9ITO - chains P and Q of the 16 polymer chains in the assembly; structure by electron microscopy, 3.30 A resolution.

# Chain P (and Q)
Protein: ATP synthase subunit c
Source organism: Chloroflexus aurantiacus J-10-fl
Notes: chain Q of this document is another copy of the same molecule, construct and numbering; everything in this record applies to it too
Reference sequence: A9WGS9 (ATPL_CHLAA); numbering as in UniProt (aligned over 1-76)
Sequence (76 residues; each row starts with the number of its first residue):
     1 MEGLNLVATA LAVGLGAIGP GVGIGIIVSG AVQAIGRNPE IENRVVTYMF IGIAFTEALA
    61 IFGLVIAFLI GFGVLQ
Not modelled in the structure: 73-76
UniProt features mapped onto this chain:
  - site: Glu-57 (Reversibly protonated during proton transport)

# Chain P / chain Q interface
Pairs across the interface (66):
  Met-1(P) / Met-1(Q)
  Met-1(P) / Glu-2(Q)
  Leu-4(P) / Gly-3(Q)
  Leu-4(P) / Leu-4(Q)  hydrophobic
  Leu-4(P) / Val-7(Q)  hydrophobic
  Asn-5(P) / Leu-6(Q)
  Ala-8(P) / Leu-6(Q)
  Ala-8(P) / Val-7(Q)
  Ala-8(P) / Ala-10(Q)
  Ala-12(P) / Ala-10(Q)
  Leu-15(P) / Leu-11(Q)  hydrophobic
  Leu-15(P) / Gly-14(Q)
  Leu-15(P) / Leu-15(Q)  hydrophobic
  Gly-16(P) / Gly-14(Q)  hydrogen bond (backbone-backbone)
  Gly-16(P) / Ala-17(Q)
  Gly-16(P) / Ile-18(Q)
  Ile-18(P) / Ile-18(Q)  hydrophobic
  Gly-19(P) / Ile-18(Q)
  Gly-19(P) / Gly-21(Q)
  Gly-19(P) / Val-22(Q)  hydrogen bond (backbone-backbone)
  Pro-20(P) / Ala-17(Q)
  Pro-20(P) / Gly-21(Q)
  Gly-23(P) / Gly-21(Q)
  Gly-23(P) / Gly-25(Q)
  Ile-26(P) / Gly-25(Q)
  Ile-26(P) / Ile-26(Q)  hydrophobic
  Ile-26(P) / Ser-29(Q)
  Ile-27(P) / Gly-25(Q)
  Ile-27(P) / Val-28(Q)  hydrophobic
  Ile-27(P) / Ser-29(Q)
  Gly-30(P) / Ser-29(Q)
  Gly-30(P) / Gln-33(Q)
  Ala-31(P) / Val-32(Q)  hydrophobic
  Gln-33(P) / Gln-33(Q)
  Ala-34(P) / Val-32(Q)
  Arg-37(P) / Gln-33(Q)  hydrogen bond
  Arg-37(P) / Arg-37(Q)
  Asn-38(P) / Gly-36(Q)  hydrogen bond (side chain-backbone)
  Asn-38(P) / Pro-39(Q)
  Glu-40(P) / Pro-39(Q)
  Ile-41(P) / Ile-35(Q)  hydrophobic
  Ile-41(P) / Pro-39(Q)  hydrophobic
  Arg-44(P) / Glu-42(Q)  salt bridge
  Val-45(P) / Val-32(Q)  hydrophobic
  Val-45(P) / Ile-35(Q)  hydrophobic
  Tyr-48(P) / Val-28(Q)
  Tyr-48(P) / Val-46(Q)
  Tyr-48(P) / Met-49(Q)  hydrophobic
  Phe-55(P) / Ile-24(Q)  hydrophobic
  Phe-55(P) / Ile-53(Q)  hydrophobic
  Phe-55(P) / Glu-57(Q)
  Thr-56(P) / Gly-21(Q)
  Thr-56(P) / Ile-24(Q)
  Thr-56(P) / Gly-25(Q)
  Leu-59(P) / Ala-17(Q)  hydrophobic
  Leu-59(P) / Pro-20(Q)  hydrophobic
  Leu-59(P) / Gly-21(Q)
  Leu-59(P) / Glu-57(Q)
  Leu-59(P) / Ala-60(Q)  hydrophobic
  Phe-62(P) / Val-13(Q)
  Phe-62(P) / Ile-61(Q)  hydrophobic
  Phe-62(P) / Leu-64(Q)  hydrophobic
  Gly-63(P) / Val-13(Q)
  Ile-66(P) / Val-13(Q)  hydrophobic
  Ile-70(P) / Leu-6(Q)  hydrophobic
  Ile-70(P) / Thr-9(Q)
Other interface residues (no listed pair), chain P (36 interface residues in all): Glu-2, Leu-11, Val-22, Gly-52, Leu-69
Other interface residues (no listed pair), chain Q (38 interface residues in all): Phe-50, Phe-68

# Overview
36 residues of chain P and 38 residues of chain Q are in contact, with 4 hydrogen bonds and 1 salt bridge.
Polar contacts include Arg-44(P)/Glu-42(Q), Arg-37(P)/Gln-33(Q) and Asn-38(P)/Gly-36(Q).
Chain P and chain Q are both ATP synthase subunit c (Chloroflexus aurantiacus J-10-fl); the structure,
Chloroflexus aurantiacus ATP synthase, state 2, focused refinement of FO, was determined by electron
microscopy together with 9ITJ, 9ITK, 9ITL, 9ITM, 9ITN, 9ITP and 11 further entries from the same study.
